PDB entry 6AOK | X-ray diffraction, 1.88 A resolution | chain A

Chain A:
Name: Ceg4
From: Legionella pneumophila subsp. pneumophila (strain Philadelphia 1 / ATCC 33152 / DSM 7513)
UniProt: Q5ZZB5 (Q5ZZB5_LEGPH); residues 1-208 here = UniProt positions 1-208
Chain sequence (217 residues; numbered -8 to 208; the number before each row is that of its first residue; numbers below 1 keep their minus sign (Gly-8 is residue -8)):
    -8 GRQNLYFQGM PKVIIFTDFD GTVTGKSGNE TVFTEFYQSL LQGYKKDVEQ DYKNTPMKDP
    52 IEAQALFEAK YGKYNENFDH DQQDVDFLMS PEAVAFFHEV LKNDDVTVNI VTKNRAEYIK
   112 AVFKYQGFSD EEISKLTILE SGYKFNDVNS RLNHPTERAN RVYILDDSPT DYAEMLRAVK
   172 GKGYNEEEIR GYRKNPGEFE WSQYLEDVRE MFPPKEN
Unresolved in the structure: 205-208
Sequence notes: expression tag (-8 to 0)
Modified / non-standard residues: Mse1, Mse48, Mse80, Mse166, Mse202 (selenomethionine; parent Met)
Ion coordination: Mg2+: Asp9, Asp11, Asp158

Overview:
Asp9, Asp11 and Asp158 form the Mg2+ site.
Chain A is Ceg4 (Legionella pneumophila subsp. pneumophila (strain Philadelphia 1 / ATCC 33152 / DSM 7513));
the structure, Crystal structure of Legionella pneumophila effector Ceg4 with N-terminal TEV protease cleavage
sequence, was determined by X-ray diffraction, deposited together with 6AOJ.
